7TBW - chain A; structure by electron microscopy, 3.10 A resolution.

== Chain A ==
Protein: ATP-binding cassette, sub-family A (ABC1), member 1
Source organism: Homo sapiens
UniProt: B2RUU2 (B2RUU2_HUMAN); numbering as in UniProt (aligned over 1-2261)
Amino-acid sequence (2270 residues; each row starts with the number of its first residue):
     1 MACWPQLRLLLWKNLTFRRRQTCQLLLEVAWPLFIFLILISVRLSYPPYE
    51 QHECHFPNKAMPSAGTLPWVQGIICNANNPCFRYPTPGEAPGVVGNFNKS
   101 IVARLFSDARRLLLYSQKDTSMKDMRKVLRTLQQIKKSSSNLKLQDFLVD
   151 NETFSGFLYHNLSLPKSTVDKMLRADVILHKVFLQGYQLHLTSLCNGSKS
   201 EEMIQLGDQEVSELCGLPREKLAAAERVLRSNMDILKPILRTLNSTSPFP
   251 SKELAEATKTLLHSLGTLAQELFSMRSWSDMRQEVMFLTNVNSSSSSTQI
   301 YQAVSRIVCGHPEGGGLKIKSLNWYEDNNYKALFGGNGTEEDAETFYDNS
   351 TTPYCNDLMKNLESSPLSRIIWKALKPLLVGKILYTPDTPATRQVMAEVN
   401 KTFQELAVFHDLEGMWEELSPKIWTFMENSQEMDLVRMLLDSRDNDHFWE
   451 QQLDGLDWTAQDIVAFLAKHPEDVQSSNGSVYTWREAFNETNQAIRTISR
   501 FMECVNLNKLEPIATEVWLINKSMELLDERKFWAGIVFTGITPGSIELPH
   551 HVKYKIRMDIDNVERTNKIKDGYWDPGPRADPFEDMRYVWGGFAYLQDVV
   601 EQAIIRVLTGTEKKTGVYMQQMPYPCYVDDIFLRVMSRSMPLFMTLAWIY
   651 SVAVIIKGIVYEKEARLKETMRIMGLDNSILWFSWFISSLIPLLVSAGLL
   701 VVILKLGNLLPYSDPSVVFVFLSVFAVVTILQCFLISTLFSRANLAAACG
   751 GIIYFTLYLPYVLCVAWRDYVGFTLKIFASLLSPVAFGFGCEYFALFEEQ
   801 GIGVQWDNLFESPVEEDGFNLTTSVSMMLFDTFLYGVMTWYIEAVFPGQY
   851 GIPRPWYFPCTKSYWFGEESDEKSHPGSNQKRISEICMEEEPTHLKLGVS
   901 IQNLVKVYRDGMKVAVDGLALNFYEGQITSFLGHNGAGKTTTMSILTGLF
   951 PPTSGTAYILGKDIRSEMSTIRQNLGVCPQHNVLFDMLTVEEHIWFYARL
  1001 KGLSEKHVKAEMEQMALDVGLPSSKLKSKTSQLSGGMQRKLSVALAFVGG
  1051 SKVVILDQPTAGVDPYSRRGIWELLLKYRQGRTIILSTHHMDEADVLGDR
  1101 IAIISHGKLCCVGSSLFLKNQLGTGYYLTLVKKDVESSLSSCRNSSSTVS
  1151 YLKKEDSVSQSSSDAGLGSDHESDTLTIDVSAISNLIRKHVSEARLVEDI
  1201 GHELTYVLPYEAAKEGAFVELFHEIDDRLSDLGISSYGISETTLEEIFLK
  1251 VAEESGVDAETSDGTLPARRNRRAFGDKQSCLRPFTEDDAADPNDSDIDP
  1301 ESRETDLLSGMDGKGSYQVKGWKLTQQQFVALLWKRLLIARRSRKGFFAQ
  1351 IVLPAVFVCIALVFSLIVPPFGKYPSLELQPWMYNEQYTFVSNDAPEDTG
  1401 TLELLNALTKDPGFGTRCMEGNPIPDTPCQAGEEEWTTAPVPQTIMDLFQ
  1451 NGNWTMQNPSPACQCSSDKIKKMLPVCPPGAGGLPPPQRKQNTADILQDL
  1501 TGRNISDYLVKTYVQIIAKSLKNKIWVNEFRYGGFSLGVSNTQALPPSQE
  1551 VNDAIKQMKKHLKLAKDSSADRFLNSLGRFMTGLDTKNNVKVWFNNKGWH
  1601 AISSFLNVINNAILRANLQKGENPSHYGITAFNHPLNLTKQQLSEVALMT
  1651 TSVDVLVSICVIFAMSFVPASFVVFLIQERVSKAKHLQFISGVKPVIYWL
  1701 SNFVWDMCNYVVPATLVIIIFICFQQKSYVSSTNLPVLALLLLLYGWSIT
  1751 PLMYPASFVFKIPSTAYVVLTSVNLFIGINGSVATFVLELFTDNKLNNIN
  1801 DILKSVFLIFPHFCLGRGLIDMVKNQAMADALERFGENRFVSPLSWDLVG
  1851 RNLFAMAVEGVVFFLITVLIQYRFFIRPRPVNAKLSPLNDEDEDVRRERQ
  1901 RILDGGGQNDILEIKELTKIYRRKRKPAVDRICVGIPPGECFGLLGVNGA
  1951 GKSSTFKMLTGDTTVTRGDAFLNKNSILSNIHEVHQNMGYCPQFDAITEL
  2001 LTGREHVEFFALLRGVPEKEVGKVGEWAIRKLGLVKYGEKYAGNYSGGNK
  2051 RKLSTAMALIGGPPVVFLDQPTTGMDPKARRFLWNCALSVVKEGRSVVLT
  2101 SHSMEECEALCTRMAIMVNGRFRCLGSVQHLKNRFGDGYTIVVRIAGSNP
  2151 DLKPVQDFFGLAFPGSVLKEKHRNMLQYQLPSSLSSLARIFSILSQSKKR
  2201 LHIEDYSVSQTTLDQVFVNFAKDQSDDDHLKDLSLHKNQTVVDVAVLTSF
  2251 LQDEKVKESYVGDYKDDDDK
Unresolved in the structure: 1-2, 141-198, 290-295, 312-351, 472-480, 861-890, 1133-1180, 1210-1216, 1229-1233, 1256-1312, 1467-1471, 1542-1546, 1835-1840, 1877-1889, 2146-2150, 2225-2270
Construct notes: engineered mutation Q1058 (Glu in B2RUU2), Q2070 (Glu in B2RUU2); expression tag (2262-2270)
Cystine bridges: C54-C81, C75-C309, C355-C504, C626-C1465, C1418-C1429, C1463-C1477
Covalent attachments: N-acetylglucosamine (NAG) linked to N98, N400, N1637; glycan linked to N1504
Ion coordination: Mg2+ site 1: T940, Q980, D1057 (together with ATP); Mg2+ site 2: S1953, Q1993 (together with ATP)
Ligand contacts:
  - ATP (adenosine-5'-triphosphate), molecule 1: Y908, D910, K913, A915, G933, H934, N935, G936, A937, G938, K939, T940, T941, Q980, Q1058, H1089, Y2037, N2044, S2046, G2047, G2048, G2074
  - ATP, molecule 2: K1025, Q1032, S1034, G1035, G1036, M1037, G1062, Y1921, K1924, A1928, V1947, N1948, G1949, A1950, G1951, K1952, S1953, S1954, Q1993, Q2070, H2102

== Overview ==
Ligands of chain A: ATP. N-acetylglucosamine is covalently linked to N98, N400 and N1637. T940, Q980 and D1057
coordinate Mg2+ site 1. The Mg2+ site 2 is built by S1953 and Q1993.
Chain A is ATP-binding cassette, sub-family A (ABC1), member 1 (Homo sapiens); the structure, The structure of
ATP-bound ABCA1, was determined by electron microscopy together with 7TBY, 7TBZ and 7TC0 from the same study.
